4I5N - chains A and C of the 4 polymer chains in the assembly; structure by X-ray diffraction, 2.80 A resolution.

# Chain A
Name: Serine/threonine-protein phosphatase 2A 65 kDa regulatory subunit A alpha isoform
Organism: Homo sapiens
Notes: fragment: PP2A A alpha subunit (9-589)
UniProtKB: P30153 (2AAA_HUMAN); residue numbers follow UniProt; this construct covers 9-589
Sequence (584 residues; each row starts with the number of its first residue):
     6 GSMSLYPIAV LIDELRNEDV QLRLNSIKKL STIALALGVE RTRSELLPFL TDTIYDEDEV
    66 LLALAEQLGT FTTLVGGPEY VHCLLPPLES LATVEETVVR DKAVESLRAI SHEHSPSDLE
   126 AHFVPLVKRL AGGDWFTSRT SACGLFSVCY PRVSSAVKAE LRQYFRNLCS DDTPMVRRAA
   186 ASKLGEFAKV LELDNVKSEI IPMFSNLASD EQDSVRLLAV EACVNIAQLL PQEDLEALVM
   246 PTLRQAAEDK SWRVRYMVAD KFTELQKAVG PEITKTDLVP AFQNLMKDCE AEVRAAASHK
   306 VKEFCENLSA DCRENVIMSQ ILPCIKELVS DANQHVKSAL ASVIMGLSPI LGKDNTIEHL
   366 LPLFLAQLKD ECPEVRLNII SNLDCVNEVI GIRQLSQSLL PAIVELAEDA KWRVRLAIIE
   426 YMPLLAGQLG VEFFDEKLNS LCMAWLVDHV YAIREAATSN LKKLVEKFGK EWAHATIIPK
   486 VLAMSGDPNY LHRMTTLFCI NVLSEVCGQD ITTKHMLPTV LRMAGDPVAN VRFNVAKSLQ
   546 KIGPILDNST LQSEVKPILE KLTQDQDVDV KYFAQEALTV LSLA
Not modelled in the structure: 6-7
Modified residues: Mse8, Mse180, Mse208, Mse245, Mse262, Mse291, Mse323, Mse350, Mse427, Mse448, Mse489, Mse499, Mse521, Mse528 (selenomethionine; parent Met)
Curated features (UniProtKB/Swiss-Prot):
  - modified residue: Lys280 (N6-acetyllysine)

# Chain C
Name: Serine/threonine-protein phosphatase 2A catalytic subunit alpha isoform, PP2A-alpha
Organism: Homo sapiens
Notes: EC 3.1.3.16
UniProtKB: P67775 (PP2AA_HUMAN); residues 1-309 here = UniProt positions 1-309
Sequence (311 residues; numbered -1 to 309; the number before each row is that of its first residue; numbers below 1 keep their minus sign (Gly-1 is residue -1)):
    -1 GSMDEKVFTK ELDQWIEQLN ECKQLSESQV KSLCEKAKEI LTKESNVQEV RCPVTVCGDV
    59 HGQFHDLMEL FRIGGKSPDT NYLFMGDYVD RGYYSVETVT LLVALKVRYR ERITILRGNH
   119 ESRQITQVYG FYDECLRKYG NANVWKYFTD LFDYLPLTAL VDGQIFCLHG GLSPSIDTLD
   179 HIRALDRLQE VPHEGPMCDL LWSDPDDRGG WGISPRGAGY TFGQDISETF NHANGLTLVS
   239 RAHQLVMEGY NWCHDRNVVT IFSAPNYCYR CGNQAAIMEL DDTLKYSFLQ FDPAPRRGEP
   299 HVTRRTPDYF L
Not modelled in the structure: -1 to 1, 295-309
Metal / ion sites: Mn2+ site 1: Asp57, His59, Asp85; Mn2+ site 2: Asp85, Asn117, His167, His241
Curated features (UniProtKB/Swiss-Prot):
  - active site: His118 (Proton donor)
  - binding site (Mn(2+)): Asp57, His59, Asp85, Asn117, His167, His241
  - binding site (Zn(2+)): Asp57, His59, Asp85
  - binding site (Fe(3+)): Asp85, Asn117, His167, His241
  - modified residue: Tyr307 (Phosphotyrosine), Leu309 (Leucine methyl ester)

# How chain A and chain C interact
Residue-residue contacts - 45 pairs, chain A then chain C:
  Lys416(A) - Asp290(C)  salt bridge
  Trp417(A) - Glu67(C)
  Trp417(A) - Ile71(C)
  Arg418(A) - Glu67(C)  salt bridge
  Arg418(A) - Pro293(C)
  His454(A) - Ile71(C)
  His454(A) - Leu287(C)
  Val455(A) - Arg70(C)
  Val455(A) - Ile71(C)
  Tyr456(A) - Phe69(C)
  Tyr456(A) - Arg70(C)
  Tyr456(A) - Ile71(C)  hydrogen bond (backbone-backbone)
  Tyr456(A) - Gly73(C)
  Tyr456(A) - Lys74(C)
  Ala457(A) - Arg70(C)  hydrogen bond (backbone-backbone)
  Glu460(A) - Lys74(C)  salt bridge
  Pro493(A) - Asp280(C)
  Asn494(A) - Asp280(C)
  Tyr495(A) - Pro51(C)  hydrophobic
  Tyr495(A) - Asp77(C)
  Tyr495(A) - Thr78(C)
  Tyr495(A) - Asn79(C)  hydrogen bond (side chain-backbone)
  Tyr495(A) - Asp280(C)  hydrogen bond (backbone-side chain)
  Leu496(A) - Thr78(C)
  Leu496(A) - Glu277(C)
  Arg498(A) - Asp280(C)  salt bridge
  Mse499(A) - Asp77(C)
  Phe503(A) - Asp77(C)
  Val533(A) - Asp280(C)
  Ala534(A) - Arg110(C)
  Asn535(A) - Pro76(C)  hydrogen bond (side chain-backbone)
  Asn535(A) - Asp77(C)  hydrogen bond (side chain-backbone)
  Asn535(A) - Asn79(C)  hydrogen bond
  Asn535(A) - Arg110(C)  hydrogen bond
  Phe538(A) - Pro76(C)
  Phe538(A) - Asp77(C)
  Phe538(A) - Arg110(C)
  Asn539(A) - Asp77(C)  hydrogen bond
  Asp572(A) - Arg110(C)  salt bridge
  Asp574(A) - Tyr107(C)
  Asp574(A) - Arg110(C)  salt bridge
  Tyr577(A) - Lys4(C)
  Tyr577(A) - Thr7(C)
  Tyr577(A) - Arg106(C)
  Glu581(A) - Lys4(C)
Also at the interface, not in a pair above, chain A (29 interface residues in all): Arg459, Lys542, Val573, Phe578, Gln580
Also at the interface, not in a pair above, chain C (24 interface residues in all): Gly72, Glu109, Asp279

# Summary
29 residues of chain A and 24 residues of chain C are in contact; the contacts include 9 hydrogen bonds and 6
salt bridges. Polar pairs include Lys416(A)-Asp290(C), Arg418(A)-Glu67(C) and Glu460(A)-Lys74(C).
Chain A is Serine/threonine-protein phosphatase 2A 65 kDa regulatory subunit A alpha isoform and chain C is
Serine/threonine-protein phosphatase 2A catalytic subunit alpha isoform, PP2A-alpha, both from Homo sapiens;
the structure, Structural mechanism of trimeric PP2A holoenzyme involving PR70: insight for Cdc6
dephosphorylation, was determined by X-ray diffraction (same publication as 4I5J, 4I5K and 4I5L).
